5DIE - chains A and B of the 4 polymer chains in the assembly; structure by X-ray diffraction, 2.24 A resolution.

== Chain A (and B) ==
Protein: Estrogen receptor
Organism: Homo sapiens
Notes: fragment: ligand-binding domain; chain B of this document is another copy of the same molecule, construct and numbering; everything in this record applies to it too
Reference sequence: P03372 (ESR1_HUMAN); residues 298-554 here = UniProt positions 298-554
Amino-acid sequence (257 residues; each row starts with the number of its first residue):
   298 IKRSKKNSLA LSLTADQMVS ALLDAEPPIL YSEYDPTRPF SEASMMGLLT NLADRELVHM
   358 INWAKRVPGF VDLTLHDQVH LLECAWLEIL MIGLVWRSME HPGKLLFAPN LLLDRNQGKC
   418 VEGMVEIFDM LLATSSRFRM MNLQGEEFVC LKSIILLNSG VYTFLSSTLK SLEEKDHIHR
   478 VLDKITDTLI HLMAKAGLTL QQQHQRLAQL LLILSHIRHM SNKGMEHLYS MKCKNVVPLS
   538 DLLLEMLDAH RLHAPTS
Disordered / not traced: 298-304, 462-469, 549-554 (chain B: 298-304, 333-334, 461-466, 534, 549-554)
Sequence notes: engineered mutation Ser537 (Tyr in P03372)
Ligand contacts: 5CJ ((1S,3aR,5S,7aS)-7a-methyl-5-(2,3,5-trifluoro-4-hydroxyphenyl)octahydro-1H-inden-1-ol): Met343, Leu346, Thr347, Leu349, Ala350, Glu353, Leu384, Leu387, Met388, Leu391, Arg394, Phe404, Met421, Ile424, Gly521, His524, Leu525

== Chain A / chain B interface ==
Contacting residue pairs (55; chain A residue first):
  Arg434(A) - Tyr459(B)
  Arg434(A) - His476(B)
  Ile451(A) - Leu509(B)  hydrophobic
  Asn455(A) - Leu509(B)
  Asn455(A) - His513(B)  hydrogen bond (backbone-side chain)
  Ser456(A) - His513(B)
  Tyr459(A) - Ala430(B)
  Tyr459(A) - Arg434(B)  hydrogen bond
  Tyr459(A) - Ile510(B)
  Tyr459(A) - His513(B)
  His476(A) - Arg434(B)
  Asp480(A) - Gln502(B)
  Asp480(A) - Gln506(B)  hydrogen bond
  Thr483(A) - His501(B)
  Thr483(A) - Gln502(B)
  Thr483(A) - Ala505(B)
  Asp484(A) - Gln498(B)  hydrogen bond
  Asp484(A) - Gln502(B)  hydrogen bond
  Ile487(A) - His501(B)
  Leu497(A) - Leu497(B)  hydrophobic
  His501(A) - Thr483(B)
  His501(A) - Asp484(B)  salt bridge
  His501(A) - Ile487(B)
  His501(A) - His501(B)
  His501(A) - Leu504(B)
  Gln502(A) - Asp480(B)
  Gln502(A) - Asp484(B)  hydrogen bond
  Leu504(A) - His501(B)
  Ala505(A) - Thr483(B)
  Ala505(A) - Leu508(B)  hydrophobic
  Gln506(A) - Asp480(B)  hydrogen bond
  Leu508(A) - Ala505(B)  hydrophobic
  Leu509(A) - Ile451(B)  hydrophobic
  Leu509(A) - Asn455(B)
  Leu509(A) - Leu508(B)  hydrophobic
  Leu509(A) - Leu511(B)  hydrophobic
  Ile510(A) - Tyr459(B)
  Leu511(A) - Leu509(B)  hydrophobic
  Ser512(A) - Leu511(B)  hydrogen bond (side chain-backbone)
  Ser512(A) - Ser512(B)  hydrogen bond (side chain-backbone)
  Ser512(A) - Arg515(B)  hydrogen bond (backbone-side chain)
  His513(A) - Asn455(B)  hydrogen bond (side chain-backbone)
  His513(A) - Ser456(B)
  His513(A) - Tyr459(B)
  His513(A) - Arg515(B)
  Arg515(A) - Ser512(B)  hydrogen bond
  Arg515(A) - His513(B)
  Arg515(A) - His516(B)  hydrogen bond
  His516(A) - Arg515(B)  hydrogen bond
  His516(A) - Asn519(B)  hydrogen bond
  Asn519(A) - His516(B)  hydrogen bond
  Asn519(A) - Asn519(B)  hydrogen bond
  Lys520(A) - His547(B)
  Glu523(A) - Glu523(B)
  His547(A) - Lys520(B)  hydrogen bond (backbone-side chain)
Interface residues without a listed pair, chain A (35 interface residues in all): Ala430, Gly457, Val458, Lys472, Leu479, Gln500, Arg548
Interface residues without a listed pair, chain B (33 interface residues in all): Met437, Val458, Leu479

== Summary ==
Chain A and chain B form an interface of 35 and 33 residues respectively, with 18 hydrogen bonds and 1 salt
bridge. Polar contacts include His501(A)-Asp484(B), Asn455(A)-His513(B) and Tyr459(A)-Arg434(B). Bound to
chain A: compound 5CJ.
Both chains are Estrogen receptor (Homo sapiens). Entry 5DIE (Crystal Structure of the ER-alpha Ligand-binding
Domain in complex with a trifluoro-substituted A-CD ring estrogen derivative ...) was determined by X-ray
diffraction (same publication as 4ZN7, 4ZNH, 4ZNS, 4ZNT, 4ZNU, 4ZNV and 50 further entries).
